9EAA - chains C and D of the 4 polymer chains in the assembly; structure by electron microscopy, 3.36 A resolution.

Chain C:
Protein: Capsid protein VP2
Source organism: Seneca Valley virus USA/SSV-001
Reference sequence: Q155Z9 (POLG_SVV1); residues 12-279 here correspond to UniProt positions 162-429 (UniProt number = residue number + 150)
Amino-acid sequence (268 residues; each row starts with the number of its first residue):
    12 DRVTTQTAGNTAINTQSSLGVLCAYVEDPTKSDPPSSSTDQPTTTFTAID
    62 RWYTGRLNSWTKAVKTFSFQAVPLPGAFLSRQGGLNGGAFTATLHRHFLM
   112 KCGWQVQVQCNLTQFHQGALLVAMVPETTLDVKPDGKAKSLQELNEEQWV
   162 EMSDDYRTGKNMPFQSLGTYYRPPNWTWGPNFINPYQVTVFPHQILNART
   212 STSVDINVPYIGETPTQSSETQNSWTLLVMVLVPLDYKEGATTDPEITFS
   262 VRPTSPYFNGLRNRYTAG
Swiss-Prot annotation at these positions:
  - region: Asp-166 to Trp-187 (Interaction with host receptor ANTXR1)

Chain D:
Protein: Capsid protein VP4
Source organism: Seneca Valley virus USA/SSV-001
Reference sequence: Q155Z9 (POLG_SVV1); the author numbering skips numbers that UniProt does not, so the offset changes along the chain: 14-38 = UniProt 93-117; 40-72 = UniProt 118-150
Amino-acid sequence (58 residues; row label = number of the first residue in the row; note: 1 number in that range is skipped by the numbering (no residue carries it; nothing is unmodelled there)):
    14 RGNNGNMTFNYYANTYQNSVDFSTS
    40 SSASGAGPGNSRGGLAGLLTNFSGILNPLGYLK
Disordered / not traced: 40-62
Swiss-Prot annotation at these positions:
  - site: Lys-72 (Cleavage)
Reported in the primary citation:
  - conformationally variable residues (order/disorder transition): Gly-63 to Asn-66

How chain C and chain D interact:
Contacting residue pairs (10):
  Val-32(C) with Tyr-70(D); Leu-71(D); Lys-72(D)
  Leu-33(C) with Tyr-70(D)
  Cys-34(C) with Gly-69(D); Tyr-70(D), hydrogen bond (backbone-backbone); Lys-72(D), hydrogen bond
  Ala-35(C) with Gly-69(D), hydrogen bond (backbone-backbone)
  Tyr-36(C) with Tyr-70(D)
  Glu-38(C) with Lys-72(D)
Other interface residues (no listed pair), chain C (9 interface residues in all): Leu-30, Gly-31, Val-37
Other interface residues (no listed pair), chain D (5 interface residues in all): Leu-68

Summary:
Chain C and chain D form an interface of 9 and 5 residues respectively, with 3 hydrogen bonds. Polar pairs
include Cys-34(C)/Lys-72(D), Cys-34(C)/Tyr-70(D) and Ala-35(C)/Gly-69(D). From the paper: conformational
variability at Gly-63(D).
Here chain C is Capsid protein VP2 and chain D is Capsid protein VP4, both from Seneca Valley virus
USA/SSV-001. Entry 9EAA (Seneca valley virus Altered particle at acidic condition (A-particle[C])) was
determined by electron microscopy together with 9EAB, 9EAC and 9EAD from the same study.
